3WNF - chains A and B of the 4 polymer chains in the assembly; structure by X-ray diffraction, 1.45 A resolution.

== Chain A (and B) ==
Protein: Gag-Pol polyprotein
Source organism: Human immunodeficiency virus type 1
Notes: fragment: Catalytic core domain; chain B of this document is another copy of the same molecule, construct and numbering; everything in this record applies to it too
UniProt: P12497 (POL_HV1N5); residues 56-212 here correspond to UniProt positions 1203-1359 (UniProt number = residue number + 1147)
Amino-acid sequence (157 residues; each row starts with the number of its first residue):
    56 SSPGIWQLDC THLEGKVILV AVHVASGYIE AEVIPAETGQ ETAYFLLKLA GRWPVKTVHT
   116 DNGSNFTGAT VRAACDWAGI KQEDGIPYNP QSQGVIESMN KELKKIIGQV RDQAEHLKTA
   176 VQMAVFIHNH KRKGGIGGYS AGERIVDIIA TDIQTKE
Not modelled in the structure: 56, 138-151, 188-193, 210-212 (chain B: 56, 138-152, 190-192, 209-212)
Differences from the reference sequence: engineered mutation Ser56 (Cys1203 in P12497), Gly123 (Ser1270 in P12497), Ala124 (Thr1271 in P12497), Arg127 (Lys1274 in P12497), Asp131 (Trp1278 in P12497), Asp139 (Phe1286 in P12497), His185 (Phe1332 in P12497)
Ion coordination: Cd2+ site 1: Cys65, Glu92, Asp116; Cd2+ site 2: Cys65, His67, Glu92
Swiss-Prot annotation at these positions:
  - binding site (Mg(2+)): Asp64, Asp116, Glu152

== How chain A and chain B interact ==
Residue-residue contacts - 57 pairs, chain A then chain B:
  Tyr83(A) - Arg107(B)  hydrogen bond (side chain-backbone)
  Glu85(A) - Arg107(B)  salt bridge
  Ala86(A) - Arg107(B)  hydrogen bond (backbone-side chain)
  Tyr99(A) - Glu87(B)
  Tyr99(A) - Lys173(B)
  Tyr99(A) - Thr174(B)
  Tyr99(A) - Gln177(B)
  Leu102(A) - Thr174(B)
  Leu102(A) - Gln177(B)
  Lys103(A) - Glu87(B)  salt bridge
  Lys103(A) - Lys103(B)
  Lys103(A) - Gln177(B)
  Ala105(A) - Phe181(B)
  Ala105(A) - His185(B)  hydrogen bond (backbone-side chain)
  Gly106(A) - Phe181(B)
  Gly106(A) - Asn184(B)  hydrogen bond (backbone-side chain)
  Gly106(A) - His185(B)
  Arg107(A) - Tyr83(B)  hydrogen bond (backbone-side chain)
  Arg107(A) - Glu85(B)  salt bridge
  Arg107(A) - Ala86(B)  hydrogen bond (side chain-backbone)
  Arg107(A) - Gln177(B)  hydrogen bond
  Arg107(A) - Val180(B)
  Trp108(A) - Trp108(B)  hydrophobic
  Trp108(A) - His185(B)
  Trp132(A) - Gln168(B)
  Trp132(A) - Met178(B)
  Trp132(A) - Phe181(B)  hydrophobic
  Ala133(A) - Phe181(B)
  Gln168(A) - Trp132(B)
  Lys173(A) - Tyr99(B)
  Thr174(A) - Tyr99(B)
  Thr174(A) - Leu102(B)
  Gln177(A) - Tyr99(B)
  Gln177(A) - Leu102(B)
  Gln177(A) - Lys103(B)
  Gln177(A) - Arg107(B)  hydrogen bond
  Met178(A) - Leu102(B)  hydrophobic
  Met178(A) - Trp132(B)
  Val180(A) - Arg107(B)
  Phe181(A) - Ala105(B)
  Phe181(A) - Gly106(B)
  Phe181(A) - Trp132(B)  hydrophobic
  Phe181(A) - Ala133(B)
  Asn184(A) - Gly106(B)  hydrogen bond (side chain-backbone)
  His185(A) - Ala105(B)  hydrogen bond (side chain-backbone)
  His185(A) - Gly106(B)
  His185(A) - Trp108(B)
  Tyr194(A) - Ile208(B)  hydrophobic
  Glu198(A) - Ile208(B)
  Val201(A) - Val201(B)
  Val201(A) - Ile204(B)  hydrophobic
  Val201(A) - Ala205(B)
  Ile204(A) - Val201(B)  hydrophobic
  Ala205(A) - Val201(B)
  Ala205(A) - Ala205(B)  hydrophobic
  Ile208(A) - Tyr194(B)  hydrophobic
  Ile208(A) - Glu198(B)
Interface residues without a listed pair, chain A (29 interface residues in all): Glu87, Ile182
Interface residues without a listed pair, chain B (30 interface residues in all): Glu96, Ile182

== Overview ==
29 residues of chain A and 30 residues of chain B are in contact, with 10 hydrogen bonds and 3 salt bridges.
Polar pairs include Glu85(A)-Arg107(B), Lys103(A)-Glu87(B) and Tyr83(A)-Arg107(B). Cys65(A), Glu92(A) and
Asp116(A) coordinate Cd2+ site 1. From UniProt: 3 Mg2+-binding residues on chain A.
Both chains are Gag-Pol polyprotein (Human immunodeficiency virus type 1). Entry 3WNF (Cyclic hexapeptide
CKIDNC in complex with HIV-1 integrase) was determined by X-ray diffraction.
